4HMV - chains A and B; structure by X-ray diffraction, 1.45 A resolution.

[Chain A (and B)]
Molecule: Phenazine biosynthesis protein phzG
From: Pseudomonas fluorescens
Notes: EC 1.4.-.-; chain B of this document is another copy of the same molecule, construct and numbering; everything in this record applies to it too
UniProt: Q51793 (PHZG_PSEFL); residues 1-222 here = UniProt positions 1-222
Chain sequence (225 residues; numbered -2 to 222; the number before each row is that of its first residue; numbers below 1 keep their minus sign (Gly-2 is residue -2)):
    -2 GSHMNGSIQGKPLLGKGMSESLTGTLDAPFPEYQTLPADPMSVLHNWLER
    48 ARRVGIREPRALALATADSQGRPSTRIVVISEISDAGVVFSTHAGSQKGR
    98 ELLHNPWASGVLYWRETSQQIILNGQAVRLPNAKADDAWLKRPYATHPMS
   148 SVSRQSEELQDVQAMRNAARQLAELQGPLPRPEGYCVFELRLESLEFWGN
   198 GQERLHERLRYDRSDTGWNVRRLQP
Unresolved in the structure: -2 to 20 (chain B: -2 to 16)
Sequence notes: expression tag (-2 to 0)
Ligand contacts:
  - FMN (flavin mononucleotide), molecule 1: Glu55, Thr72, Arg73, Ile74, Val75, Val76, Ser88, Thr89, His90, Ser93, Gln94, Lys95, Gln152, Ser153
  - FMN, molecule 2: Tyr110, Gln117, Glu193, Trp195, Arg205
  - WUB ((1R,10aS)-1,2,10,10a-tetrahydrophenazine-1-carboxylic acid): Val76, Ser88, Thr89, His90, Arg139, Gln152, Tyr182

[How chain A and chain B interact]
Residue-residue contacts (121; chain A residue first):
  Thr22(A) with Arg54(B), hydrogen bond
  Tyr30(A) with Leu156(B); Val159(B)
  Arg54(A) with Thr20(B), hydrogen bond; Gly21(B); Arg112(B), hydrogen bond (backbone-side chain); Glu113(B)
  Glu55(A) with Ser18(B); Leu19(B); Thr20(B), hydrogen bond; Tyr110(B), hydrogen bond; Arg112(B), hydrogen bond (backbone-side chain)
  Ala58(A) with Arg112(B)
  Ala60(A) with Ala60(B), hydrophobic; Val108(B), hydrophobic
  Ala62(A) with Ala62(B), hydrophobic; Pro70(B); Thr72(B)
  Thr63(A) with Pro70(B)
  Ala64(A) with Gly68(B)
  Gly68(A) with Ala64(B); Asn102(B), hydrogen bond (backbone-side chain)
  Arg69(A) with Trp104(B)
  Pro70(A) with Ala62(B); Thr63(B); Trp104(B); Ser106(B)
  Ser71(A) with Ser106(B)
  Thr72(A) with Ala62(B); Ser106(B), hydrogen bond; Gly107(B); Val108(B); Ile119(B)
  Arg73(A) with Gln117(B)
  Ile74(A) with Tyr110(B), hydrophobic; Gln117(B), hydrogen bond (backbone-side chain)
  Val76(A) with Ser18(B)
  Asn102(A) with Gly68(B), hydrogen bond (side chain-backbone)
  Trp104(A) with Arg69(B); Pro70(B)
  Ala105(A) with Pro70(B)
  Ser106(A) with Pro70(B); Ser71(B); Thr72(B), hydrogen bond
  Gly107(A) with Thr72(B), hydrogen bond (backbone-side chain)
  Val108(A) with Ala60(B), hydrophobic; Thr72(B)
  Tyr110(A) with Glu55(B), hydrogen bond; Ile74(B), hydrophobic; Arg112(B)
  Arg112(A) with Arg54(B), hydrogen bond (side chain-backbone); Glu55(B), hydrogen bond (side chain-backbone); Tyr110(B); Arg112(B)
  Glu113(A) with Arg54(B)
  Gln117(A) with Arg73(B); Ile74(B), hydrogen bond (side chain-backbone)
  Ile119(A) with Thr72(B)
  Arg139(A) with Arg201(B)
  Pro140(A) with Glu17(B)
  Ala142(A) with Arg201(B)
  Thr143(A) with Arg201(B)
  Met146(A) with Glu200(B); Arg201(B); Leu202(B), hydrophobic
  Ser150(A) with Gln221(B); Pro222(B), hydrogen bond (side chain-backbone)
  Arg151(A) with Gln221(B), hydrogen bond (backbone-side chain)
  Gln152(A) with Gln221(B); Pro222(B), hydrogen bond (side chain-backbone)
  Ser153(A) with Arg205(B), hydrogen bond; Leu220(B); Gln221(B), hydrogen bond (backbone-backbone)
  Glu154(A) with Leu220(B); Gln221(B), hydrogen bond (backbone-backbone)
  Glu155(A) with Arg218(B); Arg219(B); Gln221(B), hydrogen bond (backbone-side chain)
  Leu156(A) with Tyr30(B); Arg219(B), hydrogen bond (backbone-backbone); Leu220(B); Gln221(B)
  Val159(A) with Tyr30(B); Leu202(B); Arg219(B)
  Met162(A) with Leu202(B), hydrophobic; Gln221(B); Pro222(B)
  Arg163(A) with Gln199(B), hydrogen bond (side chain-backbone); Glu200(B), salt bridge; Leu202(B)
  Arg167(A) with Glu200(B), salt bridge
  Gln199(A) with Arg163(B), hydrogen bond (backbone-side chain)
  Glu200(A) with Met146(B); Arg163(B), salt bridge; Arg167(B), salt bridge
  Arg201(A) with Ala142(B); Thr143(B); Met146(B)
  Leu202(A) with Met146(B), hydrophobic; Val159(B); Arg163(B)
  Arg205(A) with Ser153(B), hydrogen bond
  Arg218(A) with Glu155(B)
  Arg219(A) with Glu155(B); Leu156(B), hydrogen bond (backbone-backbone); Val159(B)
  Leu220(A) with Ser153(B); Glu154(B); Leu156(B)
  Gln221(A) with Ser150(B); Arg151(B), hydrogen bond (side chain-backbone); Gln152(B); Ser153(B), hydrogen bond (backbone-backbone); Glu154(B), hydrogen bond (backbone-backbone); Glu155(B), hydrogen bond (side chain-backbone); Leu156(B); Met162(B)
  Pro222(A) with Ser150(B), hydrogen bond (backbone-side chain); Gln152(B), hydrogen bond (backbone-side chain); Met162(B)
Also at the interface, not in a pair above, chain A (59 interface residues in all): Gly21, Gln94, Asn121, Val149, Arg207
Also at the interface, not in a pair above, chain B (60 interface residues in all): Thr22, Ala58, Gln94, Ala105, Asn121, Val149, Arg207

[Overview]
The interface between chain A and chain B involves 59 residues on one side and 60 on the other; the contacts
include 34 hydrogen bonds and 4 salt bridges. Polar pairs include Arg163(A)-Glu200(B), Arg167(A)-Glu200(B) and
Thr22(A)-Arg54(B). Bound to chain A: flavin mononucleotide and compound WUB.
Chain A and chain B are both Phenazine biosynthesis protein phzG (Pseudomonas fluorescens); the structure,
Crystal structure of PhzG from Pseudomonas fluorescens 2-79 in complex with tetrahydrophenazine-1-carboxylic
acid after 5 days ..., was determined by X-ray diffraction together with 4HMS, 4HMT, 4HMU, 4HMW and 4HMX from
the same study.
